8BPR - chains C and D of the 9 polymer chains in the assembly; structure by electron microscopy, 3.65 A resolution.

# Chain C (and D)
Protein: Recombination protein RecR
Organism: Thermus thermophilus HB8
Notes: chain D of this document is another copy of the same molecule, construct and numbering; everything in this record applies to it too
Reference sequence: Q5SHY0 (RECR_THET8); residues 1-194 here = UniProt positions 1-194
Amino-acid sequence (195 residues; numbered 0 to 194; the number before each row is that of its first residue; numbering starts at 0):
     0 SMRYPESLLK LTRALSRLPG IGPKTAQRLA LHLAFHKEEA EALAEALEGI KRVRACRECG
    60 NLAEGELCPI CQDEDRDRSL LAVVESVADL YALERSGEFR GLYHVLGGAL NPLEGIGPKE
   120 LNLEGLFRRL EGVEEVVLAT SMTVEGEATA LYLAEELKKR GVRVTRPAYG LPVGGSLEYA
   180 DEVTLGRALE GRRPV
Unresolved in the structure: 0-3, 17-20, 49-194 (chain D: 0-3, 49-53, 72-73, 103-121, 154-161)
Differences from the reference sequence: expression tag (0)
UniProt features mapped onto this chain:
  - zinc finger: Cys55 to Cys70 (C4-type)

# Chain C / chain D interface
Contacting residue pairs (5; chain C residue first):
  Glu5(C) with Gly48(D)
  Ser6(C) with Gly48(D)
  Lys9(C) with Ala45(D); Gly48(D)
  Ala45(C) with Leu10(D), hydrophobic
Other interface residues (no listed pair), chain C (6 interface residues in all): Ala13, Gly48
Other interface residues (no listed pair), chain D (6 interface residues in all): Ser6, Leu42, Glu47

# Summary
Chain C and chain D each contribute 6 residues to their interface.
Chain C and chain D are both Recombination protein RecR (Thermus thermophilus HB8); the structure, Complex of
RecF-RecO-RecR-DNA from Thermus thermophilus (low resolution reconstruction), was determined by electron
microscopy together with 8A8J, 8A93 and 8AB0 from the same study.
